3CC4 - chains L and 0 of the 31 polymer chains in the assembly; structure by X-ray diffraction, 2.70 A resolution.

[Chain L]
Name: 50S ribosomal protein L15P
Organism: Haloarcula marismortui
Reference sequence: P12737 (RL15_HALMA); residues 0-164 here correspond to UniProt positions 1-165 (UniProt number = residue number + 1)
Sequence (165 residues; row label = number of the first residue in the row; numbering starts at 0):
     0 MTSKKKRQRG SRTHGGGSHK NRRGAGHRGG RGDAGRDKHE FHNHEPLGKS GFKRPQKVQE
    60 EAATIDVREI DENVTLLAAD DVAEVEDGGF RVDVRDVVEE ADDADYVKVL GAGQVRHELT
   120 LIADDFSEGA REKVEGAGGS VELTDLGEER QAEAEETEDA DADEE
Not modelled in the structure: 0, 84-88, 151-164
Ion coordination: Na+: His-18 (shared with G902(0), U903(0) of chain 0); Sr2+: Asp-36 (shared with G2466(0) of chain 0)

[Chain 0]
Molecule: 23S ribosomal RNA
Organism: Haloarcula marismortui
Sequence (2923 nucleotides; each row starts with the number of its first residue):
     1 GUUGGCUACU AUGCCAGCUG GUGGAUUGCU CGGCUCAGGC GCUGAUGAAG GACGUGCCAA
    61 GCUGCGAUAA GCUGUGGGGA GCCGCACGGA GGCGAAGAAC CACAGAUUUC CGAAUGAGAA
   121 UCUCUCUAAC AAUUGCUUCG CGCAAUGAGG AACCCCGAGA ACUGAAACAU CUCAGUAUCG
   181 GGAGGAACAG AAAACGCAAC GUGAUGUCGU UAGUAACCGC GAGUGAACGC GAUACAGCCC
   241 AAACCGAAGC CCUCACGGGC AAUGUGGUGU CAGGGCUACC UCUCAUCAGC CGACCGUCUU
   301 CACGAAGUCU CUUGGAAUAG AGCGUGAUAC AGGGUGACAA CCCCGUACUG AAGACCAGUA
   361 CGCUGUGCGG UAGUGCCAGA GUAGCGGGGG UUGGAUAUCC CUCGCGAAUA ACGCAGGCAU
   421 CGACUGCGAA GGCUAAACAC AACCUGAGAC CGAUAGUGAA CAAGUAGUGU GAACGAACGC
   481 UGCAAAGUAC CCUCAGAAGG GAGGCGAAAU AGAGCAUGAA AUCAGUUGGC GAUCGAGCGA
   541 CAGGGCAUAC AAGGUCCCUU GACGAAUGAC CGAGACGCGA GUCUCCAGUA AGACUCACGG
   601 GAAGCCGAUG UUCUGUCGUA CGUUUUGAAA AACGAGCCAG GGAGUGUGUC UGUAUGGCAA
   661 GUCUAACCGG AGUAUCCGGG GAGGCACAGG GAAACCGACA UGGCCGCAGG GCUUUGCCCG
   721 AGGGCCGCCG UCUUCAAGGG CGGGGAGCCA UGUGGACACG ACCCGAAUCC GGACGAUCUA
   781 CGCAUGGACA AGAUGAAGCG UGCCGAAAGG CACGUGGAAG UCUGUUAGAG UUGGUGUCCU
   841 ACAAUACCCU CUCGUGAUCU AUGUGUAGGG GUGAAAGGCC CAUCGAGUCC GGCAACAGCU
   901 GGUUCCAAUC GAAACAUGUC GAAGCAUGAC CUCCGCCGAG GUAGUCUGUG AGGUAGAGCG
   961 ACCGAUUGGU GUGUCCGCCU CCGAGAGGAG UCGGCACACC UGUCAAACUC CAAACUUACA
  1021 GACGCUGUUU GACGCGGGGA UUCCGGUGCG CGGGGUAAGC CUGUGUACCA GGAGGGGAAC
  1081 AACCCAGAGA UAGGUUAAGG UCCCCAAGUG UGGAUUAAGU GUAAUCCUCU GAAGGUGGUC
  1141 UCGAGCCCUA GACAGCCGGG AGGUGAGCUU AGAAGCAGCU ACCCUCUAAG AAAAGCGUAA
  1201 CAGCUUACCG GCCGAGGUUU GAGGCGCCCA AAAUGAUCGG GACUCAAAUC CACCACCGAG
  1261 ACCUGUCCGU ACCACUCAUA CUGGUAAUCG AGUAGAUUGG CGCUCUAAUU GGAUGGAAGC
  1321 AGGGGCGAGA GCUCCUGUGG ACCGAUUAGU GACGAAAAUC CUGGCCAUAG UAGCAGCGAU
  1381 AGUCGGGUGA GAACCCCGAC GGCCUAAUGG AUAAGGGUUC CUCAGCACUG CUGAUCAGCU
  1441 GAGGGUUAGC CGGUCCUAAG UCUCACCGCA ACUCGACUGA GACGAAAUGG GAAACAGGUU
  1501 AAUAUUCCUG UGCCAUCAUG CAGUGAAAGU UGACGCCCUG GGGUCGAUCA CGCCGGGCAU
  1561 UCGCCCGGUC GAACCGUCCA ACUCCGUGGA AGCCGUAAUG GCAGGAAGCG GACGAACGGC
  1621 GGCAUAGGGA AACGUGAUUC AACCUGGGGC CCAUGAAAAG ACGAGCAUGA UGUCCGUACC
  1681 GAGAACCGAC ACAGGUGUCC AUGGCGGCGA AAGCCAAGGC CUGUCGGGAG CAACCAACGU
  1741 UAGGGAAUUC GGCAAGUUAG UCCCGUACCU UCGGAAGAAG GGAUGCCUGC UCCGGAACGG
  1801 AGCAGGUCGC AGUGACUCGG AAGCUCGGAC UGUCUAGUAA CAACAUAGGU GACCGCAAAU
  1861 CCGCAAGGAC UCGUACGGUC ACUGAAUCCU GCCCAGUGCA GGUAUCUGAA CACCUCGUAC
  1921 AAGAGGACGA AGGACCUGUC AACGGCGGGG GUAACUAUGA CCCUCUUAAG GUAGCGUAGU
  1981 ACCUUGCCGC AUCAGUAGCG GCUUGCAUGA AUGGAUUAAC CAGAGCUUCA CUGUCCCAAC
  2041 GUUGGGCCCG GUGAACUGUA CAUUCCAGUG CGGAGUCUGG AGACACCCAG GGGGAAGCGA
  2101 AGACCCUAUG GAGCUUUACU GCAGGCUGUC GCUGAGACGU GGUCGCCGAU GUGCAGCAUA
  2161 GGUAGGAGUC GUUACAGAGG UACCCGCGCU AGCGGGCCAC CCAGACAACA GUGAAAUACU
  2221 ACCCGUCGGU GACUGCGACU CUCACUCCGG GAGGAGGACA CCGAUAGCCG GGCAGUUUGA
  2281 CUGGGGCGGU ACGCGCUCGA AAAGAUAUCG AGCGCGCCCU AUGGUCAUCU CAGCCGGGAC
  2341 AGAGACCCGG CGAAGAGUGC AAGAGCAAAA GAUGACUUGA CAGUGUUCUU CCCAACGAGG
  2401 AACGCUGACG CGAAAGCGUG GUCUAGCGAA CCAAUUAGCC UGCUUGAUGC GGGCAAUUGA
  2461 UGACAGAAAA GCUACCCUAG GGAUAACAGA GUCGUCACUC GCAAGAGCAC AUAUCGACCG
  2521 AGUGGCUUGC UACCUCGAUG UCGGUUCCCU CCAUCCUGCC CGUGCAGAAG CGGGCAAGGG
  2581 UGAGGUUGUU CGCCUAUUAA AGGAGGUCGU GAGCUGGGUU UAGACCGUCG UGAGACAGGU
  2641 CGGCUGCUAU CUACUGGGUG UGUAAUGGUG UCUGACAAGA ACGACCGUAU AGUACGAGAG
  2701 GAACUACGGU UGGUGGCCAC UGGUGUACCG GUUGUUCGAG AGAGCACGUG CCGGGUAGCC
  2761 ACGCCACACG GGGUAAGAGC UGAACGCAUC UAAGCUCGAA ACCCACUUGG AAAAGAGACA
  2821 CCGCCGAGGU CCCGCGUACA AGACGCGGUC GAUAGACUCG GGGUGUGCGC GUCGAGGUAA
  2881 CGAGACGUUA AGCCCACGAG CACUAACAGA CCAAAGCCAU CAU
Not modelled in the structure: 1-9, 126-127, 715, 971-998, 1560, 1952-1963, 2137-2236, 2339-2343, 2665-2666, 2915-2923
Modified positions: 1MA (6-hydro-1-methyladenosine-5'-monophosphate) at position 628, OMU (o2'-methyluridine 5'-monophosphate) at position 2587, OMG (o2'-methylguanosine-5'-monophosphate) at position 2588, UR3 (3-methyluridine-5'-monophoshate) at position 2619, PSU (pseudouridine-5'-monophosphate) at position 2621
Ion coordination: Na+ site 1 near U12 (its only coordinating residue here); Mg2+ site 1 near G28 (its only coordinating residue here); Na+ site 2: C40, G41, C443; Na+ site 3: G56, G61; Sr2+ site 1: C85, A86; Na+ site 4: U107, U108; Mg2+ site 2 near U115 (its only coordinating residue here); Na+ site 5: C130, U146; Na+ site 6: C141, G142; Sr2+ site 2: G147, A183 (shared with 1 residue of chain M); Mg2+ site 3: C162, U2276; K+ site 1: C162, U163, U172; 57 more Na+ sites not listed; 69 more Mg2+ sites not listed; 43 more Sr2+ sites not listed; 1 more K+ sites not listed
Ligand contacts: anisomycin (ANM): G2102, G2482, A2486, C2487, A2488, U2535, A2538, U2539, G2540, U2541, U2620

[Interface between chain L and chain 0]
Contacting residue pairs (176; chain L residue first):
  Thr-1(L) / G1299(0)  phosphate contact
  Thr-1(L) / G1300(0)  hydrogen bond to the base
  Ser-2(L) / U753(0)  phosphate contact
  Lys-3(L) / G754(0)  phosphate contact
  Lys-3(L) / G755(0)  salt bridge to the phosphate
  Lys-3(L) / G1039(0)  sugar contact
  Lys-3(L) / A1296(0)  salt bridge to the phosphate
  Lys-3(L) / U1297(0)  salt bridge to the phosphate
  Lys-4(L) / G644(0)  sugar contact
  Lys-4(L) / U645(0)  phosphate contact
  Lys-4(L) / G754(0)  salt bridge to the phosphate
  Lys-5(L) / C905(0)  hydrogen bond to the base
  Lys-5(L) / C1301(0)  base contact
  Lys-5(L) / G1302(0)  hydrogen bond to the base
  Lys-5(L) / C1353(0)  hydrogen bond to the base
  Lys-5(L) / G1354(0)  hydrogen bond to the base
  Arg-6(L) / C905(0)  base contact
  Arg-6(L) / C906(0)  base contact
  Arg-6(L) / A907(0)  base contact
  Arg-6(L) / U1298(0)  hydrogen bond to the base
  Arg-6(L) / G1299(0)  hydrogen bond to the base
  Gln-7(L) / U904(0)  phosphate contact
  Arg-8(L) / G644(0)  salt bridge to the phosphate
  Arg-8(L) / U904(0)  hydrogen bond to the base
  Arg-8(L) / C905(0)  sugar contact
  Arg-8(L) / G1354(0)  salt bridge to the phosphate
  Gly-9(L) / U904(0)  hydrogen bond to the phosphate
  Ser-10(L) / U904(0)  hydrogen bond to the phosphate
  Arg-11(L) / U623(0)  hydrogen bond to the phosphate
  Arg-11(L) / U624(0)  salt bridge to the phosphate
  Arg-11(L) / G902(0)  salt bridge to the phosphate
  Arg-11(L) / U903(0)  salt bridge to the phosphate
  Arg-11(L) / U904(0)  hydrogen bond to the phosphate
  Thr-12(L) / U903(0)  base contact
  Thr-12(L) / G1295(0)  hydrogen bond to the phosphate
  His-13(L) / G644(0)  hydrogen bond to the base
  His-13(L) / U903(0)  sugar contact
  Gly-14(L) / U1041(0)  sugar contact
  Gly-14(L) / G1295(0)  hydrogen bond to the phosphate
  Gly-15(L) / U1041(0)  sugar contact
  Gly-15(L) / G1295(0)  hydrogen bond to the phosphate
  Gly-16(L) / U1041(0)  phosphate contact
  Gly-16(L) / U1042(0)  phosphate contact
  Gly-16(L) / A1294(0)  phosphate contact
  Gly-16(L) / G1295(0)  hydrogen bond to the phosphate
  Ser-17(L) / U1042(0)  hydrogen bond to the phosphate
  His-18(L) / U624(0)  salt bridge to the phosphate
  His-18(L) / G901(0)  salt bridge to the phosphate
  His-18(L) / G902(0)  salt bridge to the phosphate
  His-18(L) / U903(0)  base contact
  Lys-19(L) / U624(0)  hydrogen bond to the phosphate
  Lys-19(L) / U625(0)  salt bridge to the phosphate
  Lys-19(L) / C899(0)  phosphate contact
  Lys-19(L) / U900(0)  salt bridge to the phosphate
  Lys-19(L) / G901(0)  phosphate contact
  Asn-20(L) / U1042(0)  hydrogen bond to the phosphate
  Arg-21(L) / G644(0)  hydrogen bond to the base
  Arg-21(L) / C762(0)  hydrogen bond to the base
  Arg-22(L) / G898(0)  phosphate contact
  Arg-22(L) / C899(0)  salt bridge to the phosphate
  Arg-22(L) / U900(0)  salt bridge to the phosphate
  Gly-23(L) / A897(0)  phosphate contact
  Gly-23(L) / G898(0)  hydrogen bond to the phosphate
  Ala-24(L) / A166(0)  base contact
  Ala-24(L) / A897(0)  hydrogen bond to the phosphate
  Ala-24(L) / G898(0)  hydrogen bond to the phosphate
  Gly-25(L) / A166(0)  base contact
  Gly-25(L) / G898(0)  hydrogen bond to the phosphate
  Gly-25(L) / G924(0)  hydrogen bond to the sugar
  Gly-25(L) / C925(0)  phosphate contact
  His-26(L) / G898(0)  phosphate contact
  His-26(L) / C925(0)  salt bridge to the phosphate
  Arg-27(L) / C757(0)  phosphate contact
  Arg-27(L) / A758(0)  salt bridge to the phosphate
  Gly-28(L) / A166(0)  base contact
  Gly-28(L) / C925(0)  sugar contact
  Gly-29(L) / A165(0)  phosphate contact
  Gly-29(L) / A166(0)  hydrogen bond to the base
  Arg-30(L) / G164(0)  phosphate contact
  Arg-30(L) / A165(0)  hydrogen bond to the phosphate
  Arg-30(L) / A758(0)  phosphate contact
  Arg-30(L) / C759(0)  salt bridge to the phosphate
  Arg-30(L) / A761(0)  salt bridge to the phosphate
  Arg-30(L) / C896(0)  hydrogen bond to the phosphate
  Arg-30(L) / A897(0)  salt bridge to the phosphate
  Gly-31(L) / G223(0)  phosphate contact
  Gly-31(L) / C757(0)  hydrogen bond to the phosphate
  Gly-31(L) / A758(0)  hydrogen bond to the phosphate
  Asp-32(L) / A222(0)  phosphate contact
  Asp-32(L) / G223(0)  hydrogen bond to the phosphate
  Ala-33(L) / A165(0)  sugar contact
  Ala-33(L) / A166(0)  sugar contact
  Gly-34(L) / A166(0)  hydrogen bond to the phosphate
  Arg-35(L) / G221(0)  hydrogen bond to the phosphate
  Arg-35(L) / A222(0)  salt bridge to the phosphate
  Lys-37(L) / U919(0)  hydrogen bond to the phosphate
  Lys-37(L) / C920(0)  salt bridge to the phosphate
  Lys-37(L) / G2466(0)  salt bridge to the phosphate
  Lys-37(L) / A2467(0)  phosphate contact
  His-38(L) / A166(0)  hydrogen bond to the base
  His-38(L) / G918(0)  hydrogen bond to the base
  His-38(L) / U919(0)  sugar contact
  His-38(L) / G924(0)  base contact
  His-38(L) / C925(0)  sugar contact
  His-38(L) / A926(0)  sugar contact
  Glu-39(L) / C925(0)  hydrogen bond to the sugar
  Glu-39(L) / A926(0)  sugar contact
  Phe-40(L) / G918(0)  sugar contact
  Phe-40(L) / C2396(0)  sugar contact
  Phe-40(L) / A2465(0)  base contact
  His-41(L) / A926(0)  hydrogen bond to the base
  His-41(L) / U927(0)  hydrogen bond to the sugar
  Asn-42(L) / U927(0)  sugar contact
  Leu-46(L) / G221(0)  phosphate contact
  Leu-46(L) / A2430(0)  sugar contact
  Gly-47(L) / G221(0)  hydrogen bond to the phosphate
  Gly-47(L) / A2430(0)  hydrogen bond to the sugar
  Gly-47(L) / C2431(0)  phosphate contact
  Lys-48(L) / C220(0)  sugar contact
  Lys-48(L) / C2431(0)  hydrogen bond to the phosphate
  Lys-48(L) / C2432(0)  salt bridge to the phosphate
  Ser-49(L) / C2454(0)  phosphate contact
  Gly-50(L) / A692(0)  sugar contact
  Gly-50(L) / G2453(0)  hydrogen bond to the phosphate
  Gly-50(L) / C2454(0)  hydrogen bond to the phosphate
  Phe-51(L) / A692(0)  hydrogen bond to the sugar
  Phe-51(L) / A693(0)  sugar contact
  Phe-51(L) / U2441(0)  sugar contact
  Phe-51(L) / G2452(0)  base contact
  Phe-51(L) / G2453(0)  sugar contact
  Lys-52(L) / A215(0)  salt bridge to the phosphate
  Lys-52(L) / A216(0)  salt bridge to the phosphate
  Arg-53(L) / A693(0)  phosphate contact
  Arg-53(L) / A694(0)  salt bridge to the phosphate
  Arg-53(L) / U2441(0)  hydrogen bond to the phosphate
  Arg-53(L) / G2442(0)  salt bridge to the phosphate
  Pro-54(L) / G2442(0)  sugar contact
  Pro-54(L) / C2443(0)  base contact
  Gln-55(L) / U214(0)  sugar contact
  Gln-55(L) / A215(0)  sugar contact
  Lys-56(L) / G196(0)  hydrogen bond to the sugar
  Lys-56(L) / C197(0)  phosphate contact
  Lys-56(L) / G416(0)  phosphate contact
  Lys-56(L) / G417(0)  salt bridge to the phosphate
  Lys-56(L) / C2443(0)  hydrogen bond to the phosphate
  Lys-56(L) / U2444(0)  salt bridge to the phosphate
  Val-57(L) / G2442(0)  phosphate contact
  Val-57(L) / C2443(0)  sugar contact
  Thr-63(L) / G697(0)  base contact
  Asp-65(L) / A688(0)  hydrogen bond to the base
  Arg-67(L) / A688(0)  salt bridge to the phosphate
  Arg-67(L) / G745(0)  base contact
  Asp-70(L) / A700(0)  hydrogen bond to the base
  Glu-71(L) / A700(0)  base contact
  Glu-71(L) / G745(0)  hydrogen bond to the base
  Lys-107(L) / G697(0)  salt bridge to the phosphate
  Leu-109(L) / A688(0)  base contact
  Leu-109(L) / G697(0)  base contact
  Leu-109(L) / A698(0)  phosphate contact
  Gly-110(L) / A698(0)  hydrogen bond to the phosphate
  Gly-110(L) / C699(0)  phosphate contact
  Ala-111(L) / A688(0)  base contact
  Ala-111(L) / A698(0)  sugar contact
  Ala-111(L) / C699(0)  phosphate contact
  Gly-112(L) / C699(0)  hydrogen bond to the phosphate
  Gly-112(L) / A700(0)  phosphate contact
  Gln-113(L) / A700(0)  hydrogen bond to the base
  Gln-113(L) / U701(0)  hydrogen bond to the phosphate
  Arg-115(L) / A700(0)  base contact
  Arg-115(L) / U701(0)  salt bridge to the phosphate
  Ser-126(L) / G697(0)  phosphate contact
  Ser-126(L) / A698(0)  hydrogen bond to the phosphate
  Glu-127(L) / G697(0)  hydrogen bond to the phosphate
  Gly-128(L) / A698(0)  phosphate contact
  Lys-132(L) / C699(0)  salt bridge to the phosphate
  Arg-149(L) / G697(0)  salt bridge to the phosphate
Other interface residues (no listed pair), chain L (75 interface residues in all): Asp-36, Glu-99, Val-114, Phe-125, Ala-129
Other interface residues (no listed pair), chain 0 (89 interface residues in all): A686, C696, C763, C2440, A2483

[In short]
The interface between chain L and chain 0 involves 75 residues on one side and 89 on the other, with 59
hydrogen bonds and 36 salt bridges. Among the polar pairs are Thr-1(L)/G1300(0), Lys-5(L)/C905(0) and
Lys-5(L)/G1302(0). Ligands of chain 0: anisomycin.
Chain L is 50S ribosomal protein L15P and chain 0 is 23S ribosomal RNA, both from Haloarcula marismortui; the
structure, Co-crystal Structure of Anisomycin Bound to the 50S Ribosomal Subunit, was determined by X-ray
diffraction, deposited together with 3CC2, 3CC7, 3CCE, 3CCJ, 3CCL, 3CCM and 6 further entries.
